PDB entry 7LHD | electron microscopy, 4.60 A resolution (low resolution: residue-level contacts below are approximate; hydrogen-bond / salt-bridge calls are withheld) | chains A and KK of the 182 polymer chains in the assembly

# Chain A
Molecule: Genomic RNA
From: Escherichia virus Qbeta
Sequence (4217 nucleotides; each row starts with the number of its first residue):
     1 GGGGACCCCCUUUAGGGGGUCACCUCACACAGCAGUACUUCACUGAGUAU
    51 AAGAGGACAUAUGCCUAAAUUACCGCGUGGUCUGCGUUUCGGAGCCGAUA
   101 AUGAAAUUCUUAAUGAUUUUCAGGAGCUCUGGUUUCCAGACCUCUUUAUC
   151 GAAUCUUCCGACACGCAUCCGUGGUACACACUGAAGGGUCGUGUGUUGAA
   201 CGCCCACCUUGAUGAUCGUCUACCUAAUGUAGGCGGUCGCCAGGUAAGGC
   251 GCACUCCACAUCGCGUCACCGUUCCGAUUGCCUCUUCAGGCCUUCGUCCG
   301 GUAACAACCGUUCAGUAUGAUCCCGCAGCACUAUCGUUCUUAUUGAACGC
   351 UCGUGUUGACUGGGAUUUCGGUAAUGGCGAUAGUGCGAACCUUGUCAUUA
   401 AUGACUUUCUGUUUCGCACCUUUGCACCUAAGGAGUUUGAUUUUUCGAAC
   451 UCCUUAGUUCCUCGUUAUACUCAGGCCUUCUCCGCGUUUAAUGCCAAGUA
   501 UGGCACUAUGAUCGGCGAAGGGCUCGAGACUAUAAAAUAUCUCGGGCUUU
   551 UACUGCGCAGACUGCGUGAGGGUUACCGCGCUGUUAAGCGUGGCGAUUUA
   601 CGUGCUCUUCGUAGGGUUAUCCAGUCCUACCAUAAUGGUAAGUGGAAACC
   651 GGCUACUGCUGGUAAUCUCUGGCUUGAAUUUCGUUAUGGCCUUAUGCCUC
   701 UCUUUUAUGACAUCAGAGAUGUCAUGUUAGACUGGCAGAACCGUCAUGAU
   751 AAGAUUCAACGCCUCCUUCGGUUUUCUGUUGGUCACGGCGAGGAUUACGU
   801 UGUCGAAUUCGACAAUCUGUACCCUGCCGUUGCUUACUUUAAACUGAAAG
   851 GGGAGAUUACACUCGAACGCCGUCAUCGUCAUGGCAUAUCUUACGCUAAC
   901 CGCGAAGGAUAUGCUGUUUUCGACAACGGUUCCCUUCGGCCUGUGUCCGA
   951 UUGGAAGGAGCUUGCCACUGCAUUCAUCAAUCCGCAUGAAGUUGCUUGGG
  1001 AGUUAACUCCCUACAGCUUCGUUGUUGAUUGGUUCUUGAAUGUUGGUGAC
  1051 AUACUUGCUCAACAAGGUCAGCUAUAUCAUAAUAUCGAUAUUGUAGACGG
  1101 CUUUGACAGACGUGACAUCCGGCUCAAAUCUUUCACCAUAAAAGGUGAAC
  1151 GAAAUGGGCGGCCUGUUAACGUUUCUGCUAGCCUGUCUGCUGUCGAUUUA
  1201 UUUUACAGCCGACUCCAUACGAGCAAUCUUCCGUUCGCUACACUAGAUCU
  1251 UGAUACCACCUUUAGUUCGUUUAAACACGUUCUUGAUAGUAUCUUUUUAU
  1301 UAACCCAACGCGUAAAGCGUUGAAACUUUGGGUCAAUUUGAUCAUGGCAA
  1351 AAUUAGAGACUGUUACUUUAGGUAACAUCGGGAAAGAUGGAAAACAAACU
  1401 CUGGUCCUCAAUCCGCGUGGGGUAAAUCCCACUAACGGCGUUGCCUCGCU
  1451 UUCACAAGCGGGUGCAGUUCCUGCGCUGGAGAAGCGUGUUACCGUUUCGG
  1501 UAUCUCAGCCUUCUCGCAAUCGUAAGAACUACAAGGUCCAGGUUAAGAUC
  1551 CAGAACCCGACCGCUUGCACUGCAAACGGUUCUUGUGACCCAUCCGUUAC
  1601 UCGCCAGGCAUAUGCUGACGUGACCUUUUCGUUCACGCAGUAUAGUACCG
  1651 AUGAGGAACGAGCUUUUGUUCGUACAGAGCUUGCUGCUCUGCUCGCUAGU
  1701 CCUCUGCUGAUCGAUGCUAUUGAUCAGCUGAACCCAGCGUAUUGAACACU
  1751 GCUCAUUGCCGGUGGUGGCUCAGGGUCAAAACCCGAUCCGGUUAUUCCGG
  1801 AUCCACCGAUUGAUCCGCCGCCAGGGACAGGUAAGUAUACCUGUCCCUUC
  1851 GCAAUUUGGUCCCUAGAGGAGGUUUACGAGCCUCCUACUAAGAACCGACC
  1901 GUGGCCUAUCUAUAAUGCUGUUGAACUCCAGCCUCGCGAAUUUGAUGUUG
  1951 CCCUCAAAGAUCUUUUGGGCAAUACAAAGUGGCGUGAUUGGGAUUCUCGG
  2001 CUUAGUUAUACCACGUUCCGCGGUUGCCGUGGCAAUGGUUAUAUUGACCU
  2051 UGAUGCGACUUAUCUUGCUACUGAUCAGGCUAUGCGUGAUCAGAAGUAUG
  2101 AUAUUCGCGAGGGCAAGAAACCUGGUGCUUUCGGUAACAUUGAGCGAUUC
  2151 AUUUAUCUUAAGUCGAUAAAUGCUUAUUGCUCUCUUAGCGAUAUUGCGGC
  2201 CUAUCACGCCGAUGGCGUGAUAGUUGGCUUUUGGCGCGAUCCAUCCAGCG
  2251 GUGGUGCCAUACCGUUUGACUUCACUAAGUUUGAUAAGACUAAAUGUCCU
  2301 AUUCAAGCCGUGAUAGUCGUUCCUCGUGCUUAGUAACUAAGGAUGAAAUG
  2351 CAUGUCUAAGACAGCAUCUUCGCGUAACUCUCUCAGCGCACAAUUGCGCC
  2401 GAGCCGCGAACACAAGAAUUGAGGUUGAAGGUAACCUCGCACUUUCCAUU
  2451 GCCAACGAUUUACUGUUGGCCUAUGGUCAGUCGCCAUUUAACUCUGAGGC
  2501 UGAGUGUAUUUCAUUCAGCCCGAGAUUCGACGGGACCCCGGAUGACUUUA
  2551 GGAUAAAUUAUCUUAAAGCCGAGAUCAUGUCGAAGUAUGACGACUUCAGC
  2601 CUAGGUAUUGAUACCGAAGCUGUUGCCUGGGAGAAGUUCCUGGCAGCAGA
  2651 GGCUGAAUGUGCUUUAACGAACGCUCGUCUCUAUAGGCCUGACUACAGUG
  2701 AGGAUUUCAAUUUCUCACUGGGCGAGUCAUGUAUACACAUGGCUCGUAGA
  2751 AAAAUAGCCAAGCUAAUAGGAGAUGUUCCGUCCGUUGAGGGUAUGUUGCG
  2801 UCACUGCCGAUUUUCUGGCGGUGCUACAACAACGAAUAACCGUUCGUACG
  2851 GUCAUCCGUCCUUCAAGUUUGCGCUUCCGCAAGCGUGUACGCCUCGGGCU
  2901 UUGAAGUAUGUUUUAGCUCUCAGAGCUUCUACACAUUUCGAUAUCAGAAU
  2951 UUCUGAUAUUAGCCCUUUUAAUAAAGCAGUUACUGUACCUAAGAACAGUA
  3001 AGACAGAUCGUUGUAUUGCUAUCGAACCUGGUUGGAAUAUGUUUUUCCAA
  3051 CUGGGUAUCGGUGGCAUUCUACGCGAUCGGUUGCGUUGCUGGGGUAUCGA
  3101 UCUGAAUGAUCAGACGAUAAAUCAGCGCCGCGCUCACGAAGGCUCCGUUA
  3151 CUAAUAACUUAGCAACGGUUGAUCUCUCAGCGGCAAGCGAUUCUAUAUCU
  3201 CUUGCCCUCUGUGAGCUCUUAUUGCCCCCAGGCUGGUUUGAGGUUCUUAU
  3251 GGACCUCAGAUCACCUAAGGGGCGAUUGCCUGACGGUAGUGUUGUUACCU
  3301 ACGAGAAGAUUUCUUCUAUGGGUAACGGUUACACAUUCGAGCUCGAGUCG
  3351 CUUAUUUUUGCUUCUCUCGCUCGUUCCGUUUGUGAGAUACUGGACUUAGA
  3401 CUCGUCUGAGGUCACUGUUUACGGAGACGAUAUUAUUUUACCGUCCUGUG
  3451 CAGUCCCUGCCCUCCGGGAAGUUUUUAAGUAUGUUGGUUUUACGACCAAU
  3501 ACUAAAAAGACUUUUUCCGAGGGGCCGUUCAGAGAGUCGUGCGGCAAGCA
  3551 CUACUAUUCUGGCGUAGAUGUUACUCCCUUUUACAUACGUCACCGUAUAG
  3601 UGAGUCCUGCCGAUUUAAUACUGGUUUUGAAUAACCUAUAUCGGUGGGCC
  3651 ACAAUUGACGGCGUAUGGGAUCCUAGGGCCCAUUCUGUGUACCUCAAGUA
  3701 UCGUAAGUUGCUGCCUAAACAGCUGCAACGUAAUACUAUACCUGAUGGUU
  3751 ACGGUGAUGGUGCCCUCGUCGGAUCGGUCCUAAUCAAUCCUUUCGCGAAA
  3801 AACCGCGGGUGGAUCCGGUACGUACCGGUGAUUACGGACCAUACAAGGGA
  3851 CCGAGAGCGCGCUGAGUUGGGGUCGUAUCUCUACGACCUCUUCUCGCGUU
  3901 GUCUCUCGGAAAGUAACGAUGGGUUGCCUCUUAGGGGUCCAUCGGGUUGC
  3951 GAUUCUGCGGAUCUAUUUGCCAUCGAUCAGCUUAUCUGUAGGAGUAAUCC
  4001 UACGAAGAUAAGCAGGUCUACCGGCAAAUUCGAUAUACAGUAUAUCGCGU
  4051 GCAGUAGCCGUGUUCUGGCACCCUACGGGGUCUUCCAGGGCACGAAGGUU
  4101 GCGUCUCUACACGAGGCGUAACCUGGGAGGGCGCCAAUAUGGCGCCUAAU
  4151 UGUGAAUAAAUUAUCACAAUUACUCUUACGAGUGAGAGGGGGAUCUGCUU
  4201 UGCCCUCUCUCCUCCCA
Reported in the primary citation:
  - contacts within the chain: G2749-U2811

# Chain KK
Protein: Capsid protein
From: Escherichia phage Qbeta
UniProtKB: P03615 (CAPSD_BPQBE); residues 0-132 here correspond to UniProt positions 1-133 (UniProt number = residue number + 1)
Amino-acid sequence (133 residues; row label = number of the first residue in the row; numbering starts at 0):
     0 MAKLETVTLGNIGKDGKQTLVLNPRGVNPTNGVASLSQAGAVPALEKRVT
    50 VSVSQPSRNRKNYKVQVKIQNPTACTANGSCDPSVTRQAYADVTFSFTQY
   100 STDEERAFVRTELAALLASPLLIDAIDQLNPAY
Not modelled in the structure: 0
Swiss-Prot annotation at these positions:
  - site: Tyr89 (RNA-binding)

# Chain A / chain KK interface
Pairs across the interface (25; chain A residue first):
  A3241(A) - Asn30(KK)
  A3241(A) - Lys67(KK)
  G3242(A) - Asn30(KK)
  G3242(A) - Val32(KK)
  G3243(A) - Arg57(KK)
  G3243(A) - Asn58(KK)
  G3243(A) - Arg59(KK)
  U3244(A) - Ser56(KK)
  U3244(A) - Arg57(KK)
  U3244(A) - Asn58(KK)
  U3245(A) - Arg57(KK)
  U3245(A) - Asn58(KK)
  U3245(A) - Lys60(KK)
  C3246(A) - Lys60(KK)
  A3249(A) - Ser95(KK)
  G3797(A) - Pro55(KK)
  G3797(A) - Ser56(KK)
  G3797(A) - Arg57(KK)
  A3798(A) - Gln54(KK)
  A3798(A) - Pro55(KK)
  A3798(A) - Ser56(KK)
  A3798(A) - Arg57(KK)
  A3802(A) - Arg57(KK)
  C3803(A) - Arg57(KK)
  C3804(A) - Arg57(KK)
Other interface residues (no listed pair), chain A (13 interface residues in all): A3801
Other interface residues (no listed pair), chain KK (13 interface residues in all): Ser53, Gln65

# Summary
Chain A and chain KK each contribute 13 residues to their interface. The paper reports contacts within the
chain involving G2749(A) and U2811(A).
Here chain A is Genomic RNA (Escherichia virus Qbeta) and chain KK is Capsid protein (Escherichia phage
Qbeta). Entry 7LHD (The complete model of phage Qbeta virion) was determined by electron microscopy (same
publication as 7LGE, 7LGF, 7LGG and 7LGH).
